1K8G - chains D and A; structure by X-ray diffraction, 2.60 A resolution.

Chain D:
Molecule: 6-nt DNA strand
Sequence (6 nucleotides; each row starts with the number of its first residue):
     3 TTGGGG
Disordered / not traced: 3-4

Chain A:
Protein: Telomere-Binding Protein alpha Subunit
Source organism: Sterkiella nova
Notes: fragment: N-terminal 35kDa ssDNA binding domain
UniProtKB: P29549 (TEBA_OXYNO); residues 1-320 here = UniProt positions 1-320
Chain sequence (320 residues; each row starts with the number of its first residue):
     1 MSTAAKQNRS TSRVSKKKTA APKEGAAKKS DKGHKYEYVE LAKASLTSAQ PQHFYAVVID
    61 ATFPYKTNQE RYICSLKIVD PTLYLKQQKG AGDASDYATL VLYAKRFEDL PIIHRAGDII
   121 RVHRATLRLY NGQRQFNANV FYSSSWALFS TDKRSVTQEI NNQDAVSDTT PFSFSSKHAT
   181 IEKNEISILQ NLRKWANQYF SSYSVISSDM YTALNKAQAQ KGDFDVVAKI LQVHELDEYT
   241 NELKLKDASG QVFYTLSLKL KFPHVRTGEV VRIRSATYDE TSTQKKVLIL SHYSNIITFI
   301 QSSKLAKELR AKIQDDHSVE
Disordered / not traced: 1-35, 68-71, 88-94, 316-320
UniProt features mapped onto this chain:
  - natural variant: Ala-21 (A21S: In K version), Ala-311 (A311S: In S version)

Interface between chain D and chain A:
Pairs across the interface (28; chain D residue first):
  DG5(D) / Thr-67(A)  phosphate contact
  DG5(D) / Ile-73(A)  phosphate contact
  DG5(D) / Tyr-103(A)  base contact
  DG5(D) / Arg-128(A)  base contact
  DG6(D) / Tyr-65(A)  hydrogen bond to the phosphate
  DG6(D) / Thr-67(A)  phosphate contact
  DG6(D) / Ile-73(A)  sugar contact
  DG6(D) / Ser-75(A)  hydrogen bond to the phosphate
  DG6(D) / Val-101(A)  sugar contact
  DG6(D) / Tyr-103(A)  sugar contact
  DG6(D) / Arg-128(A)  base contact
  DG6(D) / Tyr-130(A)  stacking on the base
  DG6(D) / Gln-135(A)  hydrogen bond to the base
  DG7(D) / Asp-60(A)  base contact
  DG7(D) / Ser-75(A)  hydrogen bond to the phosphate
  DG7(D) / Lys-77(A)  hydrogen bond to the base
  DG7(D) / Asp-223(A)  hydrogen bond to the base
  DG7(D) / Phe-224(A)  base contact
  DG7(D) / Asp-225(A)  hydrogen bond to the base
  DG7(D) / Arg-272(A)  hydrogen bond to the base
  DG7(D) / Arg-274(A)  salt bridge to the phosphate
  DG7(D) / Ser-275(A)  base contact
  DG8(D) / Thr-62(A)  base contact
  DG8(D) / Tyr-65(A)  base contact
  DG8(D) / Asp-223(A)  hydrogen bond to the base
  DG8(D) / Arg-274(A)  hydrogen bond to the base
  DG8(D) / Ser-275(A)  hydrogen bond to the base
  DG8(D) / Tyr-293(A)  stacking on the base

Overview:
Chain D and chain A form an interface of 4 and 19 residues respectively, with 11 hydrogen bonds, 1 salt bridge
and 2 aromatic stacking contacts. Polar pairs include DG6(D)/Gln-135(A), DG7(D)/Lys-77(A) and
DG7(D)/Asp-223(A).
Chain D is a 6-nt DNA strand and chain A is Telomere-Binding Protein alpha Subunit (Sterkiella nova); the
structure, Crystal Structure of the N-terminal domain of Oxytricha nova telomere end binding protein alpha
subunit both ..., was determined by X-ray diffraction.
